7BTW - chains A and B of the 4 polymer chains in the assembly; structure by electron microscopy, 2.90 A resolution.

[Chain A]
Molecule: Mitochondrial outer membrane beta-barrel protein
Organism: Saccharomyces cerevisiae
UniProt: E9P977 (E9P977_YEASX); numbering as in UniProt (aligned over 122-484)
Chain sequence (363 residues; each row starts with the number of its first residue):
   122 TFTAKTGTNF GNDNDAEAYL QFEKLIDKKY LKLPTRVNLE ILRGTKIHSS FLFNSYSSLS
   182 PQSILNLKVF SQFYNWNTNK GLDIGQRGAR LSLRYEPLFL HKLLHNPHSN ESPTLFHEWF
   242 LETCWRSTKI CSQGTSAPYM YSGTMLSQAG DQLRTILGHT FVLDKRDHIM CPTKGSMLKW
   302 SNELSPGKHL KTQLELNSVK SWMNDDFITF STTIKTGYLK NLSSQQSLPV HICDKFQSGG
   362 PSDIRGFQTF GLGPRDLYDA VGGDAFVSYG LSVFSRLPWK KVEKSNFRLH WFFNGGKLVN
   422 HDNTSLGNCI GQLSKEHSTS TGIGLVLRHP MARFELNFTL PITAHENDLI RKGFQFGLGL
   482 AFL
Not modelled in the structure: 218-232

[Chain B]
Molecule: Sorting assembly machinery 35 kDa subunit
Organism: Saccharomyces cerevisiae
UniProt: P14693 (SAM35_YEAST); residues 1-329 here = UniProt positions 1-329
Chain sequence (329 residues; row label = number of the first residue in the row):
     1 MVSSFSVPMP VKRIFDTFPL QTYAAQTDKD EAVALEIQRR SYTFTERGGG SSELTVEGTY
    61 KLGVYNVFLE ANTGAALATD PWCLFVQLAL CQKNGLVLPT HSQEQTPSHT CNHEMLVLSR
   121 LSNPDEALPI LVEGYKKRII RSTVAISEIM RSRILDDAEQ LMYYTLLDTV LYDCWITQII
   181 FCASDAQFME LYSCQKLSGS IVTPLDVENS LLQKLSAKSL KISLTKRNKF QFRHREIVKS
   241 MQGVYHNHHN SVNQEQVLNV LFENSKQVLL GLKDMLKSDG QPTYLHLKIA SYILCITNVK
   301 EPIKLKTFVE NECKELVQFA QDTLKNFVQ
Not modelled in the structure: 1-14, 47-53, 102-109

[Interface between chain A and chain B]
Contacting residue pairs (95):
  W246(A) - L212(B)
  W246(A) - L215(B)
  W246(A) - S216(B)
  T249(A) - L121(B)
  K250(A) - L121(B)
  K250(A) - N123(B)
  K250(A) - P124(B)  hydrogen bond (side chain-backbone)
  K250(A) - E126(B)  salt bridge
  I251(A) - L121(B)  hydrogen bond (backbone-backbone)
  I251(A) - S122(B)
  I251(A) - N123(B)
  I251(A) - P124(B)
  Q254(A) - P124(B)
  A258(A) - R138(B)
  P259(A) - K136(B)
  P259(A) - R138(B)
  Y262(A) - S122(B)
  Y262(A) - P124(B)
  Y262(A) - R138(B)  hydrogen bond (backbone-side chain)
  Y262(A) - I140(B)  hydrophobic
  S263(A) - R138(B)
  G264(A) - I37(B)
  G264(A) - K61(B)
  G264(A) - R138(B)
  T265(A) - V33(B)
  L267(A) - L118(B)
  L267(A) - S122(B)
  L267(A) - V132(B)  hydrophobic
  S268(A) - I37(B)
  S268(A) - R40(B)
  A270(A) - S119(B)
  A270(A) - L121(B)
  A270(A) - S122(B)
  G271(A) - S119(B)
  D272(A) - R120(B)  salt bridge
  D272(A) - L121(B)
  D272(A) - S216(B)
  Q273(A) - L212(B)
  L274(A) - E208(B)
  L274(A) - L211(B)  hydrophobic
  L274(A) - L212(B)
  R275(A) - E208(B)
  T276(A) - E208(B)
  K309(A) - L205(B)
  K309(A) - E208(B)  salt bridge
  N342(A) - A32(B)
  Q347(A) - A32(B)
  Q347(A) - L35(B)
  S348(A) - R39(B)
  P350(A) - A32(B)
  P350(A) - V33(B)  hydrophobic
  P350(A) - E36(B)
  K356(A) - D30(B)  salt bridge
  G374(A) - Q26(B)
  P375(A) - Q26(B)
  P375(A) - D28(B)
  D377(A) - Y135(B)
  L378(A) - Y135(B)
  L378(A) - K136(B)
  L378(A) - R138(B)
  Y379(A) - K136(B)
  D385(A) - D30(B)
  K418(A) - Q26(B)
  L419(A) - Q26(B)  hydrogen bond (backbone-side chain)
  V420(A) - Q26(B)
  V420(A) - D28(B)
  N421(A) - D28(B)  hydrogen bond (backbone-side chain)
  N421(A) - K29(B)
  N421(A) - D30(B)
  D423(A) - E31(B)
  Q433(A) - D28(B)
  E437(A) - Y23(B)
  H438(A) - Y23(B)
  L461(A) - F18(B)  hydrophobic
  P462(A) - F18(B)
  P462(A) - P19(B)
  I463(A) - F18(B)
  I463(A) - P19(B)
  I463(A) - L20(B)  hydrogen bond (backbone-backbone)
  I463(A) - Q21(B)
  T464(A) - Q21(B)
  T464(A) - Y23(B)
  A465(A) - Q21(B)  hydrogen bond (backbone-backbone)
  A465(A) - T22(B)
  A465(A) - Y23(B)  hydrogen bond (backbone-backbone)
  H466(A) - Y23(B)
  H466(A) - A24(B)  hydrogen bond (side chain-backbone)
  H466(A) - Q26(B)
  E467(A) - T22(B)
  E467(A) - Y23(B)
  E467(A) - A24(B)  hydrogen bond (backbone-backbone)
  E467(A) - A25(B)
  N468(A) - A25(B)  hydrogen bond (side chain-backbone)
  K473(A) - D16(B)  salt bridge
  K473(A) - P19(B)
Other interface residues (no listed pair), chain A (55 interface residues in all): S248, C252, Q269, Q346, L349, H422
Other interface residues (no listed pair), chain B (44 interface residues in all): I139, Q195, S219

[In short]
55 residues of chain A and 44 residues of chain B are in contact; the contacts include 11 hydrogen bonds and 5
salt bridges. Among the polar pairs are K250(A)-E126(B), D272(A)-R120(B) and K309(A)-E208(B).
Here chain A is Mitochondrial outer membrane beta-barrel protein and chain B is Sorting assembly machinery 35
kDa subunit, both from Saccharomyces cerevisiae. Entry 7BTW (The mitochondrial SAM complex from S.cere) was
determined by electron microscopy, deposited together with 7BTX and 7BTY.
